PDB entry 7KAO | electron microscopy, 4.00 A resolution | chains B and D of the 6 polymer chains in the assembly

== Chain B ==
Molecule: Protein transport protein SBH1
Organism: Saccharomyces cerevisiae (strain ATCC 204508 / S288c)
UniProt: P52870 (SC6B1_YEAST); residue numbers follow UniProt; this construct covers 1-82
Chain sequence (82 residues; each row starts with the number of its first residue):
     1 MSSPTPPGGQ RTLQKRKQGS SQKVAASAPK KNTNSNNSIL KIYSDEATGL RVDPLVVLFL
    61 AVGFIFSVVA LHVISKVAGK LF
Unresolved in the structure: 1-50

== Chain D ==
Molecule: Protein translocation protein SEC63
Organism: Saccharomyces cerevisiae (strain ATCC 204508 / S288c)
UniProt: P14906 (SEC63_YEAST); residues 2-663 here = UniProt positions 2-663
Chain sequence (662 residues; each row starts with the number of its first residue):
     2 PTNYEYDEAS ETWPSFILTG LLMVVGPMTL LQIYQIFFGA NAEDGNSGKS KEFNEEVFKN
    62 LNEEYTSDEI KQFRRKFDKN SNKKSKIWSR RNIIIIVGWI LVAILLQRIN SNDAIKDAAT
   122 KLFDPYEILG ISTSASDRDI KSAYRKLSVK FHPDKLAKGL TPDEKSVMEE TYVQITKAYE
   182 SLTDELVRQN YLKYGHPDGP QSTSHGIALP RFLVDGSASP LLVVCYVALL GLILPYFVSR
   242 WWARTQSYTK KGIHNVTASN FVSNLVNYKP SEIVTTDLIL HWLSFAHEFK QFFPDLQPTD
   302 FEKLLQDHIN RRDSGKLNNA KFRIVAKCHS LLHGLLDIAC GFRNLDIALG AINTFKCIVQ
   362 AVPLTPNCQI LQLPNVDKEH FITKTGDIHT LGKLFTLEDA KIGEVLGIKD QAKLNETLRV
   422 ASHIPNLKII KADFLVPGEN QVTPSSTPYI SLKVLVRSAK QPLIPTSLIP EENLTEPQDF
   482 ESQRDPFAMM SKQPLVPYSF APFFPTKRRG SWCCLVSSQK DGKILQTPII IEKLSYKNLN
   542 DDKDFFDKRI KMDLTKHEKF DINDWEIGTI KIPLGQPAPE TVGDFFFRVI VKSTDYFTTD
   602 LDITMNMKVR DSPAVEQVEV YSEEDDEYST DDDETESDDE SDASDYTDID TDTEAEDDES
   662 PE
Unresolved in the structure: 2, 37-53, 79-92, 116-201, 613-663
UniProt features mapped onto this chain:
  - modified residue: Ser512 (Phosphoserine)
  - mutagenesis: Ala179 (A179T: Temperature-sensitive), Pro426 (P426L: Temperature-sensitive), Ile431 (I431N: Temperature-sensitive), Pro503 (P503A: Temperature-sensitive), Gly511 (G511R: Temperature-sensitive), Thr652 (T652A: Abolishes interaction with SEC62; defect in protein translocation), Thr654 (T654A: Abolishes interaction with SEC62; defect in protein translocation)
What the authors report for this chain:
  - mutagenesis - E440R/F481S: unchanged growth
  - mutagenesis - E440R/F481S: decreased growth in response to pore-mutant (PM) Sec61alpha

== Interface between chain B and chain D ==
Residue-residue contacts (4; chain B residue first):
  Leu55(B) with Trp243(D)
  Val62(B) with Leu231(D)
  Ile65(B) with Leu231(D), hydrophobic
  Phe66(B) with Val228(D), hydrophobic
Other interface residues (no listed pair), chain B (7 interface residues in all): Leu58, Phe59, Val69
Other interface residues (no listed pair), chain D (6 interface residues in all): Pro236, Val239, Ser240

== Summary ==
7 residues of chain B and 6 residues of chain D are in contact. Curated annotation (UniProt) lists 7
mutagenesis sites on chain D. From the paper: E440R/F481S of chain D reduce growth in response to pore-mutant
(PM) Sec61alpha; E440R/F481S of chain D leave growth unchanged.
Chain B is Protein transport protein SBH1 and chain D is Protein translocation protein SEC63, both from
Saccharomyces cerevisiae (strain ATCC 204508 / S288c); the structure, Cryo-EM structure of the Sec complex
from S. cerevisiae, Sec61 pore mutant, class without Sec62, was determined by electron microscopy, deposited
together with 7KAH, 7KAI, 7KAJ, 7KAK, 7KAL, 7KAM and 8 further entries.
